PDB entry 5M50 | electron microscopy, 5.30 A resolution (low resolution: residue-level contacts below are approximate; hydrogen-bond / salt-bridge calls are withheld) | chains D and A of the 5 polymer chains in the assembly

[Chain D (and A)]
Molecule: Tubulin alpha chain
Organism: Bos taurus
Notes: chain A of this document is another copy of the same molecule, construct and numbering; everything in this record applies to it too
UniProt: F2Z4C1 (F2Z4C1_BOVIN); numbering as in UniProt (aligned over 1-439)
Amino-acid sequence (439 residues; numbered 1 to 439; the number before each row is that of its first residue):
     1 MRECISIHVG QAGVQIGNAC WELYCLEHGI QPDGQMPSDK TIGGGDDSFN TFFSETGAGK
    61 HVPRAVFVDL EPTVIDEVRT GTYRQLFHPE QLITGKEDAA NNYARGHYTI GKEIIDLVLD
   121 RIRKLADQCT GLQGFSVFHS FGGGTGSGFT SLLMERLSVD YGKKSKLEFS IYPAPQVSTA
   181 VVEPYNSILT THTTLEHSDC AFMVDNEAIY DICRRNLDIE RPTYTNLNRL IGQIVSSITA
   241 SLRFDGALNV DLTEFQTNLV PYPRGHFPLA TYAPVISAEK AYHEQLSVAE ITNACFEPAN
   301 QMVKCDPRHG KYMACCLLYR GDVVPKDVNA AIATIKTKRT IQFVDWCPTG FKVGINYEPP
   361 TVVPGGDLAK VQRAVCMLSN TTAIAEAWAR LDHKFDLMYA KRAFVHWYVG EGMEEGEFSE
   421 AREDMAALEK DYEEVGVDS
Disordered / not traced: 1, 39-48
Construct notes: conflict Ser136 (Leu in F2Z4C1), Gly265 (Ile in F2Z4C1), Glu358 (Gln in F2Z4C1)
Ligand contacts: GTP (guanosine-5'-triphosphate): Gly10, Gln11, Ala12, Gln15, Glu71, Asp98, Ala99, Ala100, Asn101, Ser140, Gly143, Gly144, Thr145, Gly146, Ser147, Ile171, Pro173, Thr179, Glu183, Asn206, Tyr224, Leu227, Asn228, Ile231

[Chain D / chain A interface]
Pairs across the interface (11; chain D residue first):
  Glu55(D) - Gln285(A)
  Thr56(D) - Glu284(A)
  Thr56(D) - Gln285(A)
  Gly57(D) - Gln285(A)
  Val62(D) - His283(A)
  Gln85(D) - His283(A)
  Leu86(D) - His283(A)
  Phe87(D) - His283(A)
  His88(D) - His283(A)
  Asp127(D) - Asn293(A)
  Asp127(D) - Lys338(A)
Interface residues without a listed pair, chain D (11 interface residues in all): Arg84, Gln128
Interface residues without a listed pair, chain A (8 interface residues in all): Lys280, Tyr282, Glu290

[In short]
The interface between chain D and chain A involves 11 residues on one side and 8 on the other. Ligands of
chain D: GTP.
Chain D and chain A are both Tubulin alpha chain (Bos taurus); the structure, Mechanism of microtubule
minus-end recognition and protection by CAMSAP proteins, was determined by electron microscopy together with
5LZN, 5M54 and 5M5C from the same study.
